4R17 - chains V and W of the 28 polymer chains in the assembly; structure by X-ray diffraction, 2.10 A resolution.

# Chain V
Name: Proteasome subunit beta type-2
Source organism: Saccharomyces cerevisiae S288c
Notes: EC 3.4.25.1
UniProt: P25043 (PSB2_YEAST); residues 1-232 here correspond to UniProt positions 30-261 (UniProt number = residue number + 29)
Chain sequence (232 residues; each row starts with the number of its first residue):
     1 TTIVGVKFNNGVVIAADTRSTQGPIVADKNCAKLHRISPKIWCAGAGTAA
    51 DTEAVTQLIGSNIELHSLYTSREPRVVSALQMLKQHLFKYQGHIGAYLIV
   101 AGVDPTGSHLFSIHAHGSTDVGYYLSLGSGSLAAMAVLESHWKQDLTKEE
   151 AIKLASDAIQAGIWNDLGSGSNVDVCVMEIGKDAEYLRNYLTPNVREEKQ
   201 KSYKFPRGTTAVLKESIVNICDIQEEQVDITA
Unresolved in the structure: 227-232
Curated features (UniProtKB/Swiss-Prot):
  - active site: T1 (Nucleophile)
Ion coordination: Mg2+: I163, D166, S169 (shared with 1 residue of chain L)

# Chain W
Name: Proteasome subunit beta type-3
Source organism: Saccharomyces cerevisiae S288c
Notes: EC 3.4.25.1
UniProt: P25451 (PSB3_YEAST); residues 0-204 here correspond to UniProt positions 1-205 (UniProt number = residue number + 1)
Chain sequence (205 residues; numbered 0 to 204; the number before each row is that of its first residue; numbering starts at 0):
     0 MSDPSSINGGIVVAMTGKDCVAIACDLRLGSQSLGVSNKFEKIFHYGHVF
    50 LGITGLATDVTTLNEMFRYKTNLYKLKEERAIEPETFTQLVSSSLYERRF
   100 GPYFVGPVVAGINSKSGKPFIAGFDLIGCIDEAKDFIVSGTASDQLFGMC
   150 ESLYEPNLEPEDLFETISQALLNAADRDALSGWGAVVYIIKKDEVVKRYL
   200 KMRQD
Unresolved in the structure: 0
Curated features (UniProtKB/Swiss-Prot):
  - modified residue: S30 (Phosphoserine)
  - cross-link: K69 (Glycyl lysine isopeptide (Lys-Gly) (interchain with G-Cter in ubiquitin))
Ion coordination: Mg2+: D204 (shared with 3 residues of chain K)

# Interface between chain V and chain W
Contacting residue pairs (62):
  I25(V) with D143(W); F146(W), hydrophobic
  A27(V) with D130(W)
  D28(V) with D130(W)
  K29(V) with E150(W), salt bridge
  A49(V) with C128(W), hydrophobic
  A50(V) with Y95(W); I126(W), hydrophobic; C128(W)
  D51(V) with Y95(W), hydrogen bond; R98(W), salt bridge
  E53(V) with C128(W); I129(W)
  A54(V) with Y95(W)
  Y90(V) with F99(W), hydrophobic
  H93(V) with R98(W), hydrogen bond (backbone-side chain); F99(W)
  R196(V) with E150(W), salt bridge
  K199(V) with E150(W); S151(W), hydrogen bond (side chain-backbone); Y153(W)
  S202(V) with E154(W), hydrogen bond
  Y203(V) with S151(W); L152(W), hydrophobic
  K204(V) with E154(W); D161(W)
  F205(V) with L152(W), hydrophobic; E164(W); Q168(W)
  R207(V) with E160(W); D161(W), salt bridge; E164(W)
  G208(V) with E164(W), hydrogen bond (backbone-side chain)
  T209(V) with E164(W)
  T210(V) with E164(W), hydrogen bond; S167(W); Q168(W), hydrogen bond; L199(W)
  A211(V) with L199(W); K200(W), hydrogen bond (backbone-backbone)
  V212(V) with F163(W), hydrophobic; Y198(W)
  L213(V) with Y198(W), hydrogen bond (backbone-backbone); L199(W); K200(W)
  K214(V) with K196(W); R197(W); Y198(W), hydrogen bond (backbone-backbone)
  E215(V) with K196(W); R197(W), salt bridge
  S216(V) with V195(W); K196(W), hydrogen bond (backbone-backbone)
  I217(V) with V194(W)
  V218(V) with H44(W); Y187(W), hydrophobic; V194(W), hydrogen bond (backbone-backbone); K196(W)
  N219(V) with H44(W)
  I220(V) with G46(W); F49(W), hydrophobic; V194(W), hydrophobic
  D222(V) with K74(W), salt bridge
Also at the interface, not in a pair above, chain V (37 interface residues in all): Q22, V26, T48, I94, P206
Also at the interface, not in a pair above, chain W (39 interface residues in all): H47, D124, L157, E158, T165, L171, E193

# Overview
Chain V and chain W form an interface of 37 and 39 residues respectively; the contacts include 12 hydrogen
bonds and 6 salt bridges. Polar contacts include K29(V)-E150(W), D51(V)-R98(W) and R196(V)-E150(W). From
UniProt: active-site residue T1(V) on chain V.
Chain V is Proteasome subunit beta type-2 and chain W is Proteasome subunit beta type-3, both from
Saccharomyces cerevisiae S288c; the structure, Ligand-induced aziridine-formation at subunit beta5 of the
yeast 20S proteasome, was determined by X-ray diffraction, deposited together with 4R18.
